2Y8S - chains A and B; structure by X-ray diffraction, 2.55 A resolution.

== Chain A ==
Molecule: Apical membrane antigen, putative
From: Toxoplasma gondii
Notes: fragment: domains i/ii/iii, residues 64-484
UniProtKB: B9QC59 (B9QC59_TOXGO); numbering as in UniProt (aligned over 64-484)
Sequence (432 residues; numbered 59 to 490; the number before each row is that of its first residue):
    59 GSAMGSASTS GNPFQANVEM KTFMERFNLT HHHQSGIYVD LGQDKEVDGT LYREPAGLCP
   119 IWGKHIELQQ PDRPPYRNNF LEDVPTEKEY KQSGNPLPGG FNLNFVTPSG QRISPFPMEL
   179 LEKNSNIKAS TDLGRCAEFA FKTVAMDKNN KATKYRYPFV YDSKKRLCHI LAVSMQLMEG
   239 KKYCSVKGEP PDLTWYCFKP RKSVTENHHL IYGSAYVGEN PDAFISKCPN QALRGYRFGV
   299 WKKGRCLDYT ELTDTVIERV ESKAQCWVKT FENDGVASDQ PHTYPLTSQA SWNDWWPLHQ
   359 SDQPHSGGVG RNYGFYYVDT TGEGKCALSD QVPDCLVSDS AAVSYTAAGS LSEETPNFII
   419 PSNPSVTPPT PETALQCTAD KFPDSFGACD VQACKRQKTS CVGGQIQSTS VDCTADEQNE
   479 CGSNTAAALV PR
Disordered / not traced: 59-68, 340-359, 422-426, 480-490
Differences from the reference sequence: expression tag (59-63, 485-490); engineered mutation Ala230 (Tyr in B9QC59)
Disulfides: Cys117-Cys286, Cys194-Cys226, Cys242-Cys255, Cys304-Cys393, Cys324-Cys384, Cys435-Cys459, Cys447-Cys471, Cys452-Cys479
Covalently attached groups: N-acetylglucosamine (NAG) linked to Asn86
Residues lining bound ligands:
  - boric acid (BO3), molecule 1: Phe81, Arg84, Phe85, Cys286, Pro287, Asn288, Gln289, Pro429
  - boric acid (BO3), molecule 2: Arg292, Gly293, Tyr294, Ser396, Asp397, Ser398, Ile464, Gln465

== Chain B ==
Molecule: Rhoptry neck protein 2
UniProtKB: B9QQC1 (B9QQC1_TOXGO); residues 1297-1333 here correspond to UniProt positions 235-271 (UniProt number = residue number - 1062)
Sequence (37 residues; each row starts with the number of its first residue):
  1297 DIVQHMEDIG GAPPVSCVTN EILGVTCAPQ AIAKATT
Disordered / not traced: 1333
Disulfides: Cys1313-Cys1323

== Interface between chain A and chain B ==
Residue-residue contacts (79; chain A residue first):
  Leu99(A) - Ile1305(B)
  Leu99(A) - Gly1306(B)
  Val105(A) - Pro1309(B)  hydrophobic
  Thr108(A) - Glu1303(B)
  Leu109(A) - Glu1303(B)
  Tyr110(A) - Gly1307(B)
  Tyr110(A) - Ala1308(B)
  Tyr110(A) - Pro1309(B)  hydrophobic
  Tyr110(A) - Pro1310(B)
  Arg111(A) - Glu1303(B)
  Arg111(A) - Asp1304(B)  hydrogen bond (side chain-backbone)
  Val142(A) - Ile1328(B)  hydrophobic
  Pro143(A) - Ile1328(B)
  Pro143(A) - Ala1329(B)  hydrogen bond (backbone-backbone)
  Thr144(A) - Gln1326(B)
  Thr144(A) - Ala1327(B)
  Thr144(A) - Ala1329(B)
  Glu145(A) - Ala1327(B)  hydrogen bond (backbone-backbone)
  Glu145(A) - Ile1328(B)
  Glu145(A) - Ala1329(B)
  Glu145(A) - Lys1330(B)  hydrogen bond (side chain-backbone)
  Tyr148(A) - Ala1329(B)  hydrophobic
  Tyr148(A) - Ala1331(B)  hydrogen bond (side chain-backbone)
  Tyr148(A) - Thr1332(B)  hydrogen bond
  Asn153(A) - Thr1332(B)  hydrogen bond
  Asn162(A) - Pro1325(B)
  Asn162(A) - Ile1328(B)
  Phe163(A) - Val1311(B)
  Phe163(A) - Ser1312(B)
  Phe163(A) - Cys1313(B)
  Phe163(A) - Val1314(B)
  Phe163(A) - Thr1322(B)
  Phe163(A) - Cys1323(B)
  Phe163(A) - Ala1324(B)  hydrophobic
  Val164(A) - Thr1322(B)
  Val164(A) - Cys1323(B)  hydrogen bond (backbone-backbone)
  Val164(A) - Pro1325(B)  hydrophobic
  Thr165(A) - Leu1319(B)
  Thr165(A) - Val1321(B)
  Thr165(A) - Thr1322(B)
  Gln169(A) - Leu1319(B)
  Ile171(A) - Asn1316(B)
  Ile171(A) - Leu1319(B)  hydrophobic
  Ile171(A) - Thr1322(B)
  Asn182(A) - Ile1318(B)
  Asn184(A) - Glu1317(B)  hydrogen bond
  Ile185(A) - Ile1318(B)  hydrophobic
  Phe197(A) - Asn1316(B)  hydrogen bond (backbone-side chain)
  Lys200(A) - Thr1315(B)
  Lys200(A) - Asn1316(B)
  Lys200(A) - Glu1317(B)  hydrogen bond (backbone-backbone)
  Thr201(A) - Val1314(B)
  Thr201(A) - Thr1315(B)
  Thr201(A) - Asn1316(B)  hydrogen bond
  Val202(A) - Val1314(B)
  Val202(A) - Thr1315(B)  hydrogen bond (backbone-backbone)
  Met204(A) - Val1311(B)
  Met204(A) - Cys1313(B)  hydrogen bond (backbone-backbone)
  Met204(A) - Val1314(B)
  Met204(A) - Thr1315(B)
  Met204(A) - Val1321(B)  hydrophobic
  Ala210(A) - Thr1315(B)
  Tyr213(A) - Pro1309(B)
  Tyr215(A) - Pro1309(B)
  Tyr215(A) - Val1311(B)
  Tyr215(A) - Val1314(B)  hydrophobic
  Ser232(A) - Gly1306(B)
  Met233(A) - Ile1305(B)
  Met233(A) - Gly1306(B)
  Met233(A) - Gly1307(B)
  Met236(A) - Ile1305(B)  hydrophobic
  Tyr241(A) - Ile1298(B)  hydrophobic
  Tyr241(A) - His1301(B)
  Asp250(A) - Thr1332(B)
  Thr252(A) - Thr1332(B)
  Gln338(A) - Ile1305(B)
  Pro339(A) - Asp1304(B)
  Asp360(A) - Asp1304(B)
  Gln361(A) - Asp1304(B)  hydrogen bond
Also at the interface, not in a pair above, chain A (49 interface residues in all): Leu155, Leu161, Pro166, Arg170, Phe174, Leu179, Ala203, Ala230, Gln234, Leu235
Also at the interface, not in a pair above, chain B (32 interface residues in all): Met1302

== In short ==
Chain A and chain B form an interface of 49 and 32 residues respectively, with 15 hydrogen bonds. Polar
contacts include Arg111(A)-Asp1304(B), Glu145(A)-Lys1330(B) and Tyr148(A)-Ala1331(B). Chain A binds boric
acid. N-acetylglucosamine is covalently linked to Asn86(A).
Here chain A is Apical membrane antigen, putative (Toxoplasma gondii) and chain B is Rhoptry neck protein 2.
Entry 2Y8S (Co-structure of an AMA1 mutant (Y230A) with a surface exposed region of RON2 from Toxoplasma
gondii) was determined by X-ray diffraction (same publication as 2Y8R and 2Y8T).
